PDB entry 6II0 | X-ray diffraction, 2.36 A resolution | chain A

Chain A:
Protein: Putative RTX-toxin
From: Vibrio vulnificus
Notes: fragment: mcf; engineered mutation(s): C3351S
Amino-acid sequence (371 residues; numbered 3216 to 3586; the number before each row is that of its first residue):
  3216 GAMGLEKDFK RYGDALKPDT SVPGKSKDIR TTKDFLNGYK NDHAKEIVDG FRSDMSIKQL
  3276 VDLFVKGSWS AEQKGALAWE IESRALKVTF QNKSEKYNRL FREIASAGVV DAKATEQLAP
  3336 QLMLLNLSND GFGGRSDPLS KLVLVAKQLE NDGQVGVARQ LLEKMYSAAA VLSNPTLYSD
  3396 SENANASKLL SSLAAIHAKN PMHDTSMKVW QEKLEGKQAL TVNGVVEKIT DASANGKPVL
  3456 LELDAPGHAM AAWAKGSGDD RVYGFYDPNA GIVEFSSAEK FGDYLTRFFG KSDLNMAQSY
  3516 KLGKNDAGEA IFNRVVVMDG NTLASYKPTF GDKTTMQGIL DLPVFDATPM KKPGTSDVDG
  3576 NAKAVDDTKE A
Unresolved in the structure: 3216-3220, 3232-3246, 3564-3586
Modified / non-standard residues: Mse-3218, Mse-3565 (selenomethionine); Mse-3270, Mse-3338, Mse-3380, Mse-3417, Mse-3422, Mse-3465, Mse-3511, Mse-3533, Mse-3551 (selenomethionine; parent Met)

Summary:
Chain A is Putative RTX-toxin (Vibrio vulnificus); the structure, Crystal structure of the Makes Caterpillars
Floppy (MCF)-Like effector of Vibrio vulnificus MO6-24/O, was determined by X-ray diffraction (same
publication as 6IMP, 6II2 and 6II6).
